6RDY - chains P and V of the 20 polymer chains in the assembly; structure by electron microscopy, 3.60 A resolution.

# Chain P
Name: Mitochondrial ATP synthase subunit OSCP
From: Polytomella sp. Pringsheim 198.80
Reference sequence: D8V7I1 (D8V7I1_9CHLO); numbering as in UniProt (aligned over 1-229)
Sequence (229 residues; row label = number of the first residue in the row):
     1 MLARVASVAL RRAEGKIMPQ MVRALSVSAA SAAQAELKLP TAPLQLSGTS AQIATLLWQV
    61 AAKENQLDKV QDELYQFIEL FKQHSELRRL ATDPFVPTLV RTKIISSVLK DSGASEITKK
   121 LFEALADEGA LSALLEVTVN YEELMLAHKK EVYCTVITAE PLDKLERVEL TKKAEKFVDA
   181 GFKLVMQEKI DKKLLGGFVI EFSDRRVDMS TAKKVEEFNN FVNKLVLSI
Disordered / not traced: 1-36, 151-229

# Chain V
Name: ATP synthase subunit alpha
From: Polytomella sp. Pringsheim 198.80
Reference sequence: A0ZW40 (A0ZW40_9CHLO); residues 1-562 here = UniProt positions 1-562
Sequence (562 residues; each row starts with the number of its first residue):
     1 MRSPAAFVAR SGLFKASLGQ SNWAQKAEQM MASVTRTFAA DAKALDELRK PKFSSKYLIQ
    61 HVSQKLIPAV KEWEKSYQPP VIHLGRVLSV GDGIARVYGL KSVQAGELVC FDSGVKGMAL
   121 NLQADHVGVV VFGNDSVIHQ GDLVYRTGQI VNVPIGPGTL GRVTDGLGQP IDGKGPLTNV
   181 RSSLVEVKAP GIIARQSVRE PLFTGVKAVD ALVPIGRGQR ELIIGDRQTG KTAVAIDAII
   241 HQKNCNEQVP KAQRVYCVYV AVGQKRSTVA QLVKLFTQTG AMRYTIMVSA TASDAAPLQF
   301 LAPYSGCAMA EYFRDTGKHG LIIYDDLSKQ SVAYRQMSLL LRRPPGREAF PGDVFYLHSR
   361 LLERAAKLSK ELGGGSLTAF PVIETQAGDV SAYIATNVIS ITDGQIFLET ELFYKGIRPA
   421 LNVGLSVSRV GSAAQFPGMK QVAGTLKLEL AQYREVAAFA QFGSDLDAAT QYVLERGARL
   481 TEMLKQKQFA PIPIERQTVA VYAATKGFLD KVRVQDIVAA EEAVISQVNP AVFKILKANG
   541 KITPALDAHL KAELRKVKLP GA
Disordered / not traced: 1-42
Sequence notes: conflict Arg266 (Lys in A0ZW40)
Bound ions: Mg2+: Thr232 (together with ATP)
Small-molecule neighbours: ATP (adenosine-5'-triphosphate): Arg227, Gln228, Thr229, Gly230, Lys231, Thr232, Ala233, Asp326, Phe413, Arg418, Pro419, Gln486, Lys487, Gln488

# How chain P and chain V interact
Contacting residue pairs (45; chain P residue first):
  Leu37(P) - Ile67(V)  hydrophobic
  Leu37(P) - Tyr77(V)  hydrophobic
  Lys38(P) - Trp73(V)
  Leu39(P) - Ile67(V)  hydrophobic
  Leu39(P) - Trp73(V)  hydrophobic
  Thr49(P) - Phe53(V)
  Gln52(P) - Ile59(V)
  Ile53(P) - Val62(V)  hydrophobic
  Leu56(P) - Ile59(V)  hydrophobic
  Leu56(P) - Ser63(V)
  Leu57(P) - Leu66(V)  hydrophobic
  Val60(P) - Leu66(V)
  Val60(P) - Ile67(V)  hydrophobic
  Val60(P) - Val70(V)  hydrophobic
  Lys63(P) - Val70(V)
  Lys63(P) - Glu72(V)  salt bridge
  Lys63(P) - Trp73(V)
  Glu64(P) - Ala69(V)
  Glu64(P) - Val70(V)
  Phe81(P) - Leu48(V)  hydrophobic
  Lys82(P) - Leu45(V)
  Arg88(P) - Ala44(V)  hydrogen bond (side chain-backbone)
  Thr92(P) - Leu48(V)
  Glu116(P) - Ala69(V)
  Ile117(P) - Leu66(V)  hydrophobic
  Ile117(P) - Ala69(V)  hydrophobic
  Lys120(P) - Lys65(V)
  Lys120(P) - Leu66(V)
  Lys120(P) - Ala69(V)
  Leu121(P) - Leu66(V)
  Glu123(P) - Lys65(V)
  Ala124(P) - Lys65(V)
  Asp127(P) - His61(V)  salt bridge
  Asp127(P) - Lys65(V)  salt bridge
  Glu128(P) - Leu58(V)
  Glu128(P) - His61(V)  salt bridge
  Ala130(P) - Phe53(V)  hydrophobic
  Ala130(P) - Leu58(V)  hydrophobic
  Ser132(P) - Lys50(V)
  Ser132(P) - Pro51(V)
  Ala133(P) - Pro51(V)  hydrophobic
  Ala133(P) - Phe53(V)  hydrophobic
  Leu135(P) - Leu45(V)  hydrophobic
  Leu135(P) - Leu48(V)
  Glu136(P) - Pro51(V)
Other interface residues (no listed pair), chain P (31 interface residues in all): Ile78, Ala91, Leu125
Other interface residues (no listed pair), chain V (22 interface residues in all): Glu47, Lys52, Lys71

# Overview
31 residues of chain P face 22 of chain V across their interface, with 1 hydrogen bond and 4 salt bridges.
Polar contacts include Lys63(P)-Glu72(V), Asp127(P)-His61(V) and Asp127(P)-Lys65(V). Bound to chain V: ATP.
Here chain P is Mitochondrial ATP synthase subunit OSCP and chain V is ATP synthase subunit alpha, both from
Polytomella sp. Pringsheim 198.80. Entry 6RDY (Cryo-EM structure of Polytomella F-ATP synthase, Rotary
substate 1F, focussed refinement of F1 head and rotor) was determined by electron microscopy (same publication
as 6RD4, 6RD5, 6RD6, 6RD7, 6RD8, 6RD9 and 46 further entries).
